6WGC - chains A and D of the 11 polymer chains in the assembly; structure by electron microscopy, 4.30 A resolution (low resolution: residue-level contacts below are approximate; hydrogen-bond / salt-bridge calls are withheld).

Chain A:
Protein: Origin recognition complex subunit 1
Source organism: Saccharomyces cerevisiae
UniProt: P54784 (ORC1_YEAST); residue numbers follow UniProt; this construct covers 1-913
Chain sequence (913 residues; row label = number of the first residue in the row):
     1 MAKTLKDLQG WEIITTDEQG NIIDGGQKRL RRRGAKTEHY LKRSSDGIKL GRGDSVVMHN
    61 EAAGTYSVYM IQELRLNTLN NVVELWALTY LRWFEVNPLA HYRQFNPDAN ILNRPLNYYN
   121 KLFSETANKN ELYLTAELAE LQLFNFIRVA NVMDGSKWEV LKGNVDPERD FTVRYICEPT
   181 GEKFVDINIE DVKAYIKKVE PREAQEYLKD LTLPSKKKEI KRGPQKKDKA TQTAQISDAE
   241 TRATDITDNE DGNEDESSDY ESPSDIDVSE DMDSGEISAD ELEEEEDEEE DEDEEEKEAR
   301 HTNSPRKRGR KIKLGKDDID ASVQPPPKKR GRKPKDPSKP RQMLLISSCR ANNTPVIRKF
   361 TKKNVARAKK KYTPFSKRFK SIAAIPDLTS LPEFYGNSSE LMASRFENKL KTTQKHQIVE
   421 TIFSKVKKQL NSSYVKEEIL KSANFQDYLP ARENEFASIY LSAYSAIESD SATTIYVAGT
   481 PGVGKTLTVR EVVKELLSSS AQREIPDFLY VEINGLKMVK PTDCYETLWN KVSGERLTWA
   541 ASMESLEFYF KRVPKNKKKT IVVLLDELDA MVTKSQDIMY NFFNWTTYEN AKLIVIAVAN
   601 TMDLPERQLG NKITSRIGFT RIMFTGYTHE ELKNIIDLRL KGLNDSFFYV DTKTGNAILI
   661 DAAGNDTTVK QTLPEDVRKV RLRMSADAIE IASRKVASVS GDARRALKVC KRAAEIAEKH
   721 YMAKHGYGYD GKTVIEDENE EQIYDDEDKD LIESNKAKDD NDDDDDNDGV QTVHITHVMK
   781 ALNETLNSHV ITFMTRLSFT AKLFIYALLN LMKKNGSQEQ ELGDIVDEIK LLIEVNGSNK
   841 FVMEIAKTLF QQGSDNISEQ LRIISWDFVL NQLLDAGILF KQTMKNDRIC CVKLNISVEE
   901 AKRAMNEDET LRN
Not modelled in the structure: 1-403, 435-447, 500-506, 556-559, 660-676, 731-768, 908-913
Small-molecule neighbours: ATP-gamma-S (AGS; phosphothiophosphoric acid-adenylate ester): Ser432, Ser433, Leu449, Pro450, Thr480, Pro481, Gly482, Val483, Gly484, Lys485, Thr486, Leu487, Glu567, Tyr627, Ile635, Arg639, Ala703, Arg704, Leu707
UniProt features mapped onto this chain:
  - binding site (ATP): Val435, Gly479 to Leu487, Glu567, Asn600, Arg704, Gly726 to Thr733
  - binding site (Mg(2+)): Asp566, Glu567
  - modified residue: Ser237 (Phosphoserine)

Chain D:
Protein: Origin recognition complex subunit 4
Source organism: Saccharomyces cerevisiae
UniProt: P54791 (ORC4_YEAST); residue numbers follow UniProt; this construct covers 1-529
Chain sequence (529 residues; row label = number of the first residue in the row):
     1 MTISEARLSP QVNLLPIKRH SNEEVEETAA ILKKRTIDNE KCKDSDPGFG SLQRRLLQQL
    61 YGTLPTDEKI IFTYLQDCQQ EIDRIIKQSI IQKESHSVIL VGPRQSYKTY LLDYELSLLQ
   121 QSYKEQFITI RLNGFIHSEQ TAINGIATQL EQQLQKIHGS EEKIDDTSLE TISSGSLTEV
   181 FEKILLLLDS TTKTRNEDSG EVDRESITKI TVVFIFDEID TFAGPVRQTL LYNLFDMVEH
   241 SRVPVCIFGC TTKLNILEYL EKRVKSRFSQ RVIYMPQIQN LDDMVDAVRN LLTVRSEISP
   301 WVSQWNETLE KELSDPRSNL NRHIRMNFET FRSLPTLKNS IIPLVATSKN FGSLCTAIKS
   361 CSFLDIYNKN QLSNNLTGRL QSLSDLELAI LISAARVALR AKDGSFNFNL AYAEYEKMIK
   421 AINSRIPTVA PTTNVGTGQS TFSIDNTIKL WLKKDVKNVW ENLVQLDFFT EKSAVGLRDN
   481 ATAAFYASNY QFQGTMIPFD LRSYQMQIIL QELRRIIPKS NMYYSWTQL
Not modelled in the structure: 1-45, 159-170, 191-206, 427-446
Small-molecule neighbours:
  - ATP-gamma-S (AGS; phosphothiophosphoric acid-adenylate ester), molecule 1: Tyr61, Gly62, Pro103, Arg104, Gln105, Ser106, Tyr107, Lys108, Thr109, Tyr110, Asp217, Glu218, Pro335, Lys338
  - ATP-gamma-S (AGS), molecule 2: His240, Arg263, Arg267
UniProt features mapped onto this chain:
  - modified residue: Ser9 (Phosphoserine)

Interface between chain A and chain D:
Contacting residue pairs - 124 pairs, chain A then chain D:
  Ser404(A) - Leu186(D)
  Arg405(A) - Thr171(D)
  Phe406(A) - Leu154(D)
  Phe406(A) - Thr171(D)
  Phe406(A) - Ile172(D)
  Phe406(A) - Leu187(D)
  Glu407(A) - Leu187(D)
  Glu407(A) - Ser190(D)
  Lys409(A) - His158(D)
  Leu410(A) - Leu187(D)
  Leu410(A) - Lys209(D)
  Leu410(A) - Ile210(D)
  Lys411(A) - Ile207(D)
  Lys411(A) - Thr208(D)
  Lys411(A) - Lys209(D)
  Thr412(A) - Ile207(D)
  Thr412(A) - Thr208(D)
  Thr412(A) - Ile210(D)
  Thr413(A) - Ile207(D)
  Gln414(A) - Glu125(D)
  Gln414(A) - Gln126(D)
  Gln414(A) - Thr208(D)
  Lys415(A) - Ile207(D)
  Lys415(A) - Thr208(D)
  Ile418(A) - Ile91(D)
  Val419(A) - Gln92(D)
  Lys427(A) - Glu94(D)
  Asn431(A) - Glu239(D)
  Ser432(A) - Glu239(D)
  Thr480(A) - Lys262(D)
  Pro481(A) - Lys262(D)
  Pro481(A) - Arg263(D)
  Asn514(A) - Tyr232(D)
  Leu516(A) - Arg227(D)
  Leu516(A) - Thr229(D)
  Leu516(A) - Tyr232(D)
  Leu516(A) - Arg263(D)
  Lys517(A) - Phe181(D)
  Lys517(A) - Leu185(D)
  Lys517(A) - Asn233(D)
  Met518(A) - Arg227(D)
  Val519(A) - Leu177(D)
  Val519(A) - Thr178(D)
  Arg536(A) - Ser176(D)
  Arg536(A) - Glu179(D)
  Glu567(A) - Tyr232(D)
  Glu567(A) - Arg263(D)
  Asp569(A) - Arg263(D)
  Ala570(A) - Arg227(D)
  Asn600(A) - Arg263(D)
  Asp702(A) - Lys262(D)
  Asp702(A) - Ser266(D)
  Arg704(A) - Glu239(D)
  Arg704(A) - Ser266(D)
  Arg704(A) - Arg267(D)
  Lys708(A) - Glu239(D)
  Lys708(A) - Arg267(D)
  Lys708(A) - Phe268(D)
  Lys708(A) - Ser269(D)
  Lys711(A) - Glu94(D)
  Arg712(A) - Arg271(D)
  Glu715(A) - Arg271(D)
  Glu718(A) - Arg84(D)
  Lys719(A) - Arg84(D)
  Met722(A) - Arg84(D)
  Tyr729(A) - Arg84(D)
  Tyr729(A) - Lys87(D)
  Tyr729(A) - Gln92(D)
  His789(A) - Tyr274(D)
  Val790(A) - Leu254(D)
  Phe793(A) - Pro103(D)
  Phe793(A) - Gln277(D)
  Arg796(A) - Gln277(D)
  Arg796(A) - Gln279(D)
  Leu797(A) - Arg332(D)
  Ser798(A) - Glu329(D)
  Ser798(A) - Thr330(D)
  Ser798(A) - Phe331(D)
  Ser798(A) - Arg332(D)
  Phe799(A) - Glu329(D)
  Phe799(A) - Arg332(D)
  Thr800(A) - Glu329(D)
  Thr800(A) - Thr330(D)
  Lys830(A) - Arg515(D)
  Thr848(A) - Met326(D)
  Gln852(A) - Met326(D)
  Gln852(A) - Asn368(D)
  Gly853(A) - Met326(D)
  Ser854(A) - Asp365(D)
  Ile857(A) - Lys369(D)
  Glu859(A) - Thr377(D)
  Glu859(A) - Gln381(D)
  Glu859(A) - Ile516(D)
  Gln860(A) - Leu372(D)
  Gln860(A) - Asn375(D)
  Gln860(A) - Thr377(D)
  Leu861(A) - Leu376(D)
  Leu861(A) - Thr377(D)
  Leu861(A) - Ile508(D)
  Leu861(A) - Glu512(D)
  Leu861(A) - Arg515(D)
  Arg862(A) - Leu376(D)
  Ser865(A) - Thr330(D)
  Ser865(A) - Phe331(D)
  Phe868(A) - Phe331(D)
  Leu874(A) - Lys253(D)
  Asp875(A) - Arg104(D)
  Asp875(A) - Thr252(D)
  Asp875(A) - Lys253(D)
  Ala876(A) - Thr252(D)
  Ala876(A) - Leu254(D)
  Gly877(A) - Lys253(D)
  Thr883(A) - Val475(D)
  Met884(A) - Ala474(D)
  Lys885(A) - Phe469(D)
  Lys885(A) - Thr470(D)
  Lys885(A) - Ala474(D)
  Lys885(A) - Gly476(D)
  Asn886(A) - Thr470(D)
  Asn886(A) - Gln505(D)
  Asn886(A) - Met506(D)
  Asp887(A) - Gln507(D)
  Arg888(A) - Ile509(D)
  Ile889(A) - Gln505(D)
Also at the interface, not in a pair above, chain A (82 interface residues in all): Ser433, Gly482, Gly515, Asp523, Arg705, Gly728, Glu784, Asn787, Ser788, Asn856, Ile864, Gln872, Ile878
Also at the interface, not in a pair above, chain D (84 interface residues in all): Gln88, Lys93, His96, Gly175, Val238, Val243, Gln270, Val272, Ile278, His323, Ser333, Asp467, Glu471, Lys472

Overview:
82 residues of chain A and 84 residues of chain D are in contact. One ATP-gamma-S molecule is bound between
chain A and chain D. Ligands of chain D: ATP-gamma-S. UniProt lists 21 ATP-binding residues and Mg2+-binding
residues Asp566(A) and Glu567(A) on chain A.
Chain A is Origin recognition complex subunit 1 and chain D is Origin recognition complex subunit 4, both from
Saccharomyces cerevisiae; the structure, Atomic model of semi-attached mutant OCCM-DNA complex
(ORC-Cdc6-Cdt1-Mcm2-7 with Mcm6 WHD truncation), was determined by electron microscopy (same publication as
6WGF, 6WGG and 6WGI).
